PDB entry 2ZG0 | X-ray diffraction, 1.75 A resolution | chains H and I of the 3 polymer chains in the assembly

== Chain H ==
Protein: Thrombin heavy chain
Source organism: Homo sapiens
Notes: EC 3.4.21.5
UniProt: P00734 (THRB_HUMAN); the construct lacks a stretch of the UniProt sequence and is renumbered around it, so the offset changes along the chain: 16-36 = UniProt 364-384; 37-60 = UniProt 386-409; 61-77 = UniProt 419-435; 78-97 = UniProt 437-456; 7 more segments
Amino-acid sequence (259 residues; row label = number of the first residue in the row; note: 4 numbers in that range are skipped by the numbering (no residue carries them; nothing is unmodelled there); a row labelled like 60A-60I holds insertion residues (60A, then the next letters in order)):
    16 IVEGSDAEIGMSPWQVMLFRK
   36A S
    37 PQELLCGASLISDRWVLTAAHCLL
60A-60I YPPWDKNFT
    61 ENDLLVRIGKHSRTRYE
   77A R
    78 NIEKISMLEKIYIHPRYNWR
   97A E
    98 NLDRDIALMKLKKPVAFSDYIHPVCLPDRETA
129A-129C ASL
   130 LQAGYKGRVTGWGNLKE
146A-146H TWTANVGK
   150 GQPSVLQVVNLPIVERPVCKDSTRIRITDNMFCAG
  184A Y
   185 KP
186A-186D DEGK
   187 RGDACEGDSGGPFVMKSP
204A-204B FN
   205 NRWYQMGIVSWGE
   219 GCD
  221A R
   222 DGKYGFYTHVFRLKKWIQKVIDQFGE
Disordered / not traced: 146A-146H, 246-247
Disulfide bonds: Cys-42/Cys-58, Cys-168/Cys-182, Cys-191/Cys-220
Residues lining bound ligands: 50U ((S)-N-(4-carbamimidoylbenzyl)-1-(3-cyclohexylpropanoyl)pyrrolidine-2-carboxamide): His-57, Tyr-60A, Trp-60D, Glu-97A, Asn-98, Leu-99, Ile-174, Asp-189, Ala-190, Cys-191, Glu-192, Ser-195, Val-213, Ser-214, Trp-215, Gly-216, Gly-219, Cys-220, Gly-226
Curated features (UniProtKB/Swiss-Prot):
  - region: Ala-183 to Val-200 (High affinity receptor-binding region which is also known as the TP508 peptide)
  - active site (Charge relay system): His-57, Asp-102, Ser-195
  - glycosylation: Asn-60G (N-linked (GlcNAc...) (complex) asparagine)

== Chain I ==
Protein: Hirudin
UniProt: P09945 (ITH3_HIRME); residues 53-64 here correspond to UniProt positions 60-71 (UniProt number = residue number + 7)
Amino-acid sequence (12 residues; row label = number of the first residue in the row):
    53 NGDFEEIPEEYL
Disordered / not traced: 53
Modified residues: Tyr-63 (o-sulfo-l-tyrosine; TYS)
Curated features (UniProtKB/Swiss-Prot):
  - region: Asp-55 to Leu-64 (Interaction with fibrinogen-binding exosite of thrombin)
  - modified residue: Tyr-63 (Sulfotyrosine)

== How chain H and chain I interact ==
Residue-residue contacts (23; chain H residue first):
  Phe-34(H) / Phe-56(I)  hydrophobic
  Lys-36(H) / Leu-64(I)
  Gln-38(H) / Phe-56(I)
  Gln-38(H) / Glu-58(I)
  Gln-38(H) / Ile-59(I)  hydrogen bond (side chain-backbone)
  Gln-38(H) / Leu-64(I)
  Glu-39(H) / Phe-56(I)
  Leu-40(H) / Phe-56(I)
  Leu-65(H) / Ile-59(I)  hydrophobic
  Leu-65(H) / Tyr-63(I)
  Arg-67(H) / Ile-59(I)
  Arg-73(H) / Asp-55(I)  salt bridge
  Arg-73(H) / Phe-56(I)
  Thr-74(H) / Asp-55(I)
  Thr-74(H) / Phe-56(I)
  Thr-74(H) / Glu-57(I)  hydrogen bond (backbone-backbone)
  Arg-75(H) / Glu-57(I)
  Tyr-76(H) / Glu-57(I)  hydrogen bond (backbone-side chain)
  Tyr-76(H) / Pro-60(I)
  Tyr-76(H) / Tyr-63(I)
  Glu-80(H) / Tyr-63(I)
  Lys-81(H) / Tyr-63(I)
  Ile-82(H) / Tyr-63(I)
Also at the interface, not in a pair above, chain H (15 interface residues in all): Met-84
Also at the interface, not in a pair above, chain I (9 interface residues in all): Gly-54

== Overview ==
15 residues of chain H and 9 residues of chain I are in contact, with 3 hydrogen bonds and 1 salt bridge.
Polar contacts include Arg-73(H)/Asp-55(I), Gln-38(H)/Ile-59(I) and Tyr-76(H)/Glu-57(I). Chain H binds
compound 50U. UniProt lists 3 active-site residues on chain H.
Chain H is Thrombin heavy chain (Homo sapiens) and chain I is Hirudin; the structure, Exploring thrombin S3
pocket, was determined by X-ray diffraction.
